1KYP - chain A; structure by X-ray diffraction, 1.35 A resolution.

[Chain A]
Name: Green Fluorescent Protein
Organism: Aequorea victoria
UniProtKB: p42212 (GFP_AEQVI); numbering as in UniProt; present here: 2-64, 68-238
Chain sequence (237 residues; row label = number of the first residue in the row; note: 2 numbers in that range are skipped by the numbering (no residue carries them; nothing is unmodelled there); numbering starts at 0):
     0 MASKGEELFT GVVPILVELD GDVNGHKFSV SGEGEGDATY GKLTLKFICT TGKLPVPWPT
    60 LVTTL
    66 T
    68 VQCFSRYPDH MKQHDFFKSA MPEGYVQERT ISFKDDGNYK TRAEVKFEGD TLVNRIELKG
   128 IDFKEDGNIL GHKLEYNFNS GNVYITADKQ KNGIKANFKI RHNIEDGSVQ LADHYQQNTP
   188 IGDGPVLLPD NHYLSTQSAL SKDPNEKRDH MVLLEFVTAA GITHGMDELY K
Disordered / not traced: 0-1, 230-238
Differences from the reference sequence: cloning artifact (1); engineered mutation L64 (Phe in P42212), S99 (Phe in P42212), F145 (Tyr in P42212), G148 (His in P42212), T153 (Met in P42212), A163 (Val in P42212); chromophore (66, 66, 66)
Modified positions: T66 ([2-(1-amino-2-hydroxy-propyl)-4-(3H-imidazol-4-ylmethylene)-5-oxo-4,5-dihydro-imidazol-1-yl]-acetic acid; CRG)
Covalent attachments: covalent link L64-T66; covalent link T66-V68

[In short]
Chain A is Green Fluorescent Protein (Aequorea victoria); the structure, Crystal Structure of an Apo Green
Fluorescent Protein Zn Biosensor, was determined by X-ray diffraction (same publication as 1KYR and 1KYS).
